PDB entry 7MNO | X-ray diffraction, 6.73 A resolution (low resolution: residue-level contacts below are approximate; hydrogen-bond / salt-bridge calls are withheld) | chains A and H of the 3 polymer chains in the assembly

Chain A:
Protein: E3 SUMO-protein ligase RanBP2
Organism: Homo sapiens
Notes: EC 2.3.2.-
UniProtKB: P49792 (RBP2_HUMAN); residue numbers follow UniProt; this construct covers 1-752
Amino-acid sequence (753 residues; row label = number of the first residue in the row; numbering starts at 0):
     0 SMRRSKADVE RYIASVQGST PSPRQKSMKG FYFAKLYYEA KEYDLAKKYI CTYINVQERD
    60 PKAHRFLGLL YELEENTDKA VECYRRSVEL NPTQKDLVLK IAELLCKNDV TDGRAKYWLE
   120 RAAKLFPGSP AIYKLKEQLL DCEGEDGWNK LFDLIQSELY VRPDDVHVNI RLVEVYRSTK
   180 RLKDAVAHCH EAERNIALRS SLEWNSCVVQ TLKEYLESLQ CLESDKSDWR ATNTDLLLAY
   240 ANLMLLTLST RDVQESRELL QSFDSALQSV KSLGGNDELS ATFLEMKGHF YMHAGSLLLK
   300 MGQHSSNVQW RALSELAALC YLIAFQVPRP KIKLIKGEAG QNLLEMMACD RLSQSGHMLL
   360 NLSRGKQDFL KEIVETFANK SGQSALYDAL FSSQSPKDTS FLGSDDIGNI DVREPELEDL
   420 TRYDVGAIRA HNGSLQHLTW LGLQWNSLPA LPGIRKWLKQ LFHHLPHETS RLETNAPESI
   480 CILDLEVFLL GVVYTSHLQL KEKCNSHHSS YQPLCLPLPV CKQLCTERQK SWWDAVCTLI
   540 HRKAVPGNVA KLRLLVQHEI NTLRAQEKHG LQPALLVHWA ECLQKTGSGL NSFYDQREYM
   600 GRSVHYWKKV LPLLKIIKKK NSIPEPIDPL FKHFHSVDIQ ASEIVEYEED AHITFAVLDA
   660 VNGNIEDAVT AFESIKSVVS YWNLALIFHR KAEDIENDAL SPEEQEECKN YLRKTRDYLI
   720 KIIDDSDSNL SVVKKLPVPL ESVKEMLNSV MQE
Not modelled in the structure: 0-2, 507-510
Differences from the reference sequence: expression tag (0); engineered mutation Met599 (Ile in P49792), Val656 (Ile in P49792)
Swiss-Prot annotation at these positions:
  - modified residue: Thr19 (Phosphothreonine), Ser21 (Phosphoserine)
Reported in the primary citation:
  - disease-associated variants - I656V: unchanged binding to NUP88NTD
  - disease-associated variants - I656V, W681C: decreased stability

Chain H:
Protein: Antibody Fab14 Heavy Chain
Organism: Homo sapiens
Notes: antibody fragment or engineered binder
Amino-acid sequence (240 residues; numbered 1 to 240; the number before each row is that of its first residue):
     1 EISEVQLVES GGGLVQPGGS LRLSCAASGF NFSSSSIHWV RQAPGKGLEW VASIYSYSGY
    61 TSYADSVKGR FTISADTSKN TAYLQMNSLR AEDTAVYYCA RSPWRWSGVS DGGFYYKALD
   121 YWGQGTLVTV SSASTKGPSV FPLAPSSKST SGGTAALGCL VKDYFPEPVT VSWNSGALTS
   181 GVHTFPAVLQ SSGLYSLSSV VTVPSSSLGT QTYICNVNHK PSNTKVDKKV EPKSCDKTHT
Not modelled in the structure: 1-3, 231-240
Cystine bridges: Cys25-Cys99, Cys159-Cys215

Chain A / chain H interface:
Pairs across the interface (36):
  Tyr159(A) - Thr61(H)
  Tyr159(A) - Tyr63(H)
  Val160(A) - Tyr60(H)
  His462(A) - Ser78(H)
  His463(A) - Ser78(H)
  His463(A) - Asn80(H)
  Arg470(A) - Arg105(H)
  Glu477(A) - Asn31(H)
  Glu477(A) - Tyr57(H)
  Glu477(A) - Trp104(H)
  Glu477(A) - Arg105(H)
  Leu538(A) - Ser33(H)
  Leu538(A) - Tyr57(H)
  Ile539(A) - Ser33(H)
  Ile539(A) - Thr77(H)
  His540(A) - Thr77(H)
  Arg541(A) - Phe32(H)
  Arg541(A) - Ser33(H)
  Arg541(A) - Ser35(H)
  Arg541(A) - Ile54(H)
  Arg541(A) - Tyr55(H)
  Arg541(A) - Ser56(H)
  Arg541(A) - Tyr57(H)
  Arg541(A) - Ser58(H)
  Arg541(A) - Gly59(H)
  Arg541(A) - Ala75(H)
  Lys542(A) - Tyr57(H)
  Ala543(A) - Tyr57(H)
  Ala543(A) - Ser58(H)
  Pro545(A) - Tyr55(H)
  Pro545(A) - Ser58(H)
  Pro545(A) - Tyr60(H)
  Pro545(A) - Val109(H)
  Val548(A) - Tyr55(H)
  Val548(A) - Trp104(H)
  Arg552(A) - Trp104(H)
Also at the interface, not in a pair above, chain A (18 interface residues in all): Pro476, Thr537, Val544
Also at the interface, not in a pair above, chain H (23 interface residues in all): Ser34, Ile37, Lys79

In short:
Chain A and chain H form an interface of 18 and 23 residues respectively. From the paper: I656V and W681C of
chain A reduce stability; I656V of chain A leaves binding to NUP88NTD unchanged.
Here chain A is E3 SUMO-protein ligase RanBP2 and chain H is Antibody Fab14 Heavy Chain, both from Homo
sapiens. Entry 7MNO (Crystal structure of the N-terminal domain of NUP358/RanBP2 (residues 1-752) I656V mutant
in complex with Fab ...) was determined by X-ray diffraction, deposited together with 7MNI, 7MNL, 7MNM, 7MNN,
7MNP, 7MNQ and 14 further entries.
